PDB entry 6V2T | X-ray diffraction, 1.90 A resolution | chains A and B

Chain A (and B):
Molecule: dTDP-4-amino-4,6-dideoxyglucose formyltransferase
From: Shewanella sp. FDAARGOS_354
Notes: chain B of this document is another copy of the same molecule, construct and numbering; everything in this record applies to it too
UniProt: A0A1Z4A6S6 (A0A1Z4A6S6_9GAMM); numbering as in UniProt (aligned over 1-245)
Amino-acid sequence (267 residues; row label = number of the first residue in the row; numbers below 1 keep their minus sign (Met-21 is residue -21)):
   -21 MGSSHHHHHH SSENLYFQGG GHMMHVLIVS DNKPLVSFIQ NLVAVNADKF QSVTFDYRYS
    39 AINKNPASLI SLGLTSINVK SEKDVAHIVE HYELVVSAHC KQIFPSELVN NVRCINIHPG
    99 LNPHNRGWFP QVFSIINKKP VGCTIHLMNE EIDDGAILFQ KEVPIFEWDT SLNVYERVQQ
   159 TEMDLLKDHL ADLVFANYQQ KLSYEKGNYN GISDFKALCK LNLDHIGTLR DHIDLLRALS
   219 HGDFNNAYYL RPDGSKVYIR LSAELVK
Disordered / not traced: -21 to -1 (chain B: -21 to -9, -3 to -1)
Sequence notes: initiating methionine (-21); expression tag (-20 to 0)
Small-molecule neighbours:
  - dTDP-4-amino-4,6-dideoxyglucose (0FX): Asn10, His77, Cys78, Lys79, His96, Pro97, Gly105, Trp106, Phe107, Pro108, Gln109, Asp131, Ser149, Tyr153, Phe193, His219, Phe222, Asn224
  - folic acid (FOL): Ser75, Cys78, Lys79, Gln80, Ile81, Phe82, Val87, Asn94, Trp106, His124, Met126, Asn127, Glu128, Glu129, Ile130, Asp131, Asp132, Tyr187
From the paper describing this entry:
  - binding site for dTDP-4-amino-4,6-dideoxyglucose: Asn10, His77, Gly105, Trp106, Gln109, Tyr153, Phe193, Phe222, Asn224
  - binding site for dTDP-4-amino-4,6-dideoxyglucose: Lys79 (by similarity / conservation)
  - binding site for folic acid: Trp106
  - catalytic residues: Asn94, Asp131 (by similarity / conservation)
  - catalytic residues: His96
  - conformationally variable residues (side-chain flip): Trp106
  - binding site for dTDP-4-amino-4,6-dideoxyglucose: Gly105 to Phe107 (proposed by the authors, not directly observed)
  - self-association interface (contacts with another copy of this molecule): Ile204 to Thr206

Interface between chain A and chain B:
Residue-residue contacts - 80 pairs, chain A then chain B:
  Glu145(A) with Tyr227(B); Arg229(B), salt bridge
  Trp146(A) with Arg229(B); Val235(B), hydrophobic
  Asn200(A) with Leu207(B)
  Leu201(A) with Glu145(B); Thr206(B); Leu207(B), hydrogen bond (backbone-backbone); Arg208(B), hydrogen bond (backbone-backbone); Ile211(B), hydrophobic
  Asp202(A) with Thr206(B); Arg208(B), salt bridge
  His203(A) with Gly205(B); Thr206(B); Leu207(B), hydrogen bond (backbone-backbone)
  Ile204(A) with Ile204(B), hydrophobic; Gly205(B)
  Gly205(A) with His203(B); Ile204(B); Gly205(B), hydrogen bond (backbone-backbone); His210(B)
  Thr206(A) with Leu201(B); Asp202(B); His203(B); His210(B)
  Leu207(A) with Leu199(B), hydrophobic; Asn200(B); Leu201(B); His203(B), hydrogen bond (backbone-backbone); His210(B)
  Arg208(A) with Leu201(B), hydrogen bond (backbone-backbone); Asp202(B), salt bridge
  His210(A) with Gly205(B); Thr206(B); Leu207(B); His210(B), hydrogen bond
  Ile211(A) with Leu201(B), hydrophobic
  Leu214(A) with Leu239(B), hydrophobic
  Asn223(A) with Glu242(B), hydrogen bond
  Tyr227(A) with Glu145(B)
  Arg229(A) with Glu145(B); Trp146(B); Leu243(B)
  Ser233(A) with Leu243(B); Val244(B); Lys245(B)
  Lys234(A) with Glu242(B); Leu243(B); Val244(B), hydrogen bond (backbone-backbone)
  Val235(A) with Trp146(B), hydrophobic; Ala241(B), hydrophobic; Glu242(B)
  Tyr236(A) with Ser240(B); Ala241(B); Glu242(B), hydrogen bond (backbone-backbone); Val244(B), hydrophobic
  Ile237(A) with Leu239(B), hydrophobic; Ser240(B); Ala241(B), hydrophobic
  Arg238(A) with Leu239(B); Ser240(B), hydrogen bond (backbone-backbone)
  Leu239(A) with Ile237(B), hydrophobic; Arg238(B)
  Ser240(A) with Tyr236(B); Ile237(B); Arg238(B), hydrogen bond (backbone-backbone)
  Ala241(A) with Val235(B), hydrophobic; Tyr236(B); Ile237(B), hydrophobic
  Glu242(A) with Asn223(B); Lys234(B); Val235(B); Tyr236(B), hydrogen bond (backbone-backbone); Arg238(B), salt bridge
  Leu243(A) with Arg229(B); Ser233(B); Lys234(B)
  Val244(A) with Ser233(B); Lys234(B), hydrogen bond (backbone-backbone); Tyr236(B), hydrophobic
Other interface residues (no listed pair), chain A (31 interface residues in all): Leu199, Lys245
Other interface residues (no listed pair), chain B (31 interface residues in all): Leu214

Overview:
The chain A/chain B interface involves 31 residues from each chain; the contacts include 14 hydrogen bonds and
4 salt bridges. Polar pairs include Glu145(A)-Arg229(B), Asp202(A)-Arg208(B) and Glu242(A)-Arg238(B). Chain A
binds dTDP-4-amino-4,6-dideoxyglucose and folic acid. From the paper: catalytic residues Asn94(A), Asp131(A)
and His96(A); a binding site for dTDP-4-amino-4,6-dideoxyglucose at Asn10(A), His77(A) and Gly105(A) among
others.
Chain A and chain B are both dTDP-4-amino-4,6-dideoxyglucose formyltransferase (Shewanella sp. FDAARGOS_354);
the structure, X-ray structure of a sugar N-formyltransferase from Shewanella sp FDAARGOS_354, was determined
by X-ray diffraction.
